8EGR - chains C and D of the 24 polymer chains in the assembly; structure by electron microscopy, 3.58 A resolution.

== Chain C (and D) ==
Name: gp15, receptor-binding protein, tail fiber
Source organism: Staphylococcus phage Andhra
Notes: chain D of this document is another copy of the same molecule, construct and numbering; everything in this record applies to it too
Reference sequence: A0A1S6L1H3 (A0A1S6L1H3_9CAUD); numbering as in UniProt (aligned over 1-609)
Chain sequence (609 residues; row label = number of the first residue in the row):
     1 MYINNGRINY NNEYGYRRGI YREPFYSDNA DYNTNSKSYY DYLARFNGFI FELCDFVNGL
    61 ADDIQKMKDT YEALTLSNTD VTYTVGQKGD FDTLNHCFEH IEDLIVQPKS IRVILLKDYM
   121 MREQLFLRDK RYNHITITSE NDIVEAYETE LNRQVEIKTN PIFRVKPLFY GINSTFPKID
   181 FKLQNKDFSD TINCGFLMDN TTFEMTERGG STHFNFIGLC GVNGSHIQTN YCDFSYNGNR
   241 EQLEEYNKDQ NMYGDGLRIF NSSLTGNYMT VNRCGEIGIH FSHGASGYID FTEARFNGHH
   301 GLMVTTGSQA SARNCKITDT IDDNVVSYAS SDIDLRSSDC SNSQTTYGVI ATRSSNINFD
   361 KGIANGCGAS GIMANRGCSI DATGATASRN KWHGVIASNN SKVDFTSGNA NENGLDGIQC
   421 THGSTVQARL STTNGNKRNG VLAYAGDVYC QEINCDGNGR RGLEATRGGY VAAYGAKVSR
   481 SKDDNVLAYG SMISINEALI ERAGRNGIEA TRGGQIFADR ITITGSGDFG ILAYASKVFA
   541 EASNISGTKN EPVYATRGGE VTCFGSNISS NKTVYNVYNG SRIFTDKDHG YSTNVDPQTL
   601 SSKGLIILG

== Interface between chain C and chain D ==
Pairs across the interface (29; chain C residue first):
  R7(C) - N58(D)
  R7(C) - A61(D)
  R7(C) - D62(D)  salt bridge
  I8(C) - C54(D)
  I8(C) - N58(D)  hydrogen bond (backbone-side chain)
  N9(C) - N58(D)
  Y10(C) - N47(D)
  Y10(C) - I50(D)  hydrophobic
  Y10(C) - F51(D)
  Y16(C) - K37(D)
  Y16(C) - Y40(D)  hydrophobic
  Y16(C) - D41(D)
  R17(C) - D41(D)  salt bridge
  R22(C) - D31(D)
  Y26(C) - Y40(D)
  S27(C) - Y40(D)  hydrogen bond (backbone-side chain)
  D28(C) - T34(D)  hydrogen bond (backbone-side chain)
  D28(C) - S36(D)  hydrogen bond (backbone-side chain)
  D28(C) - Y40(D)
  N29(C) - Y32(D)
  A30(C) - T34(D)
  A30(C) - N35(D)
  A30(C) - S36(D)  hydrogen bond (backbone-backbone)
  D31(C) - N35(D)
  Y32(C) - N35(D)  hydrogen bond (backbone-side chain)
  Y32(C) - S36(D)
  N33(C) - Y39(D)
  T34(C) - N35(D)
  T34(C) - Y39(D)  hydrogen bond
Other interface residues (no listed pair), chain D (17 interface residues in all): V57

== In short ==
The interface between chain C and chain D involves 16 residues on one side and 17 on the other; the contacts
include 7 hydrogen bonds and 2 salt bridges. Polar contacts include R7(C)-D62(D), R17(C)-D41(D) and
I8(C)-N58(D).
Chain C and chain D are both gp15, receptor-binding protein, tail fiber (Staphylococcus phage Andhra); the
structure, Upper tail structure of Staphylococcus phage Andhra, was determined by electron microscopy together
with 8EGS, 8EGT and 8EJ5 from the same study.
